Entry 8TKM (X-ray diffraction, 2.80 A resolution); this record covers chains A and D of the 4 polymer chains in the assembly.

Chain A:
Protein: Nuclear factor NF-kappa-B p50 subunit
Organism: Mus musculus
UniProtKB: P25799 (NFKB1_MOUSE); residues 39-350 here = UniProt positions 39-350
Chain sequence (312 residues; numbered 39 to 350; the number before each row is that of its first residue):
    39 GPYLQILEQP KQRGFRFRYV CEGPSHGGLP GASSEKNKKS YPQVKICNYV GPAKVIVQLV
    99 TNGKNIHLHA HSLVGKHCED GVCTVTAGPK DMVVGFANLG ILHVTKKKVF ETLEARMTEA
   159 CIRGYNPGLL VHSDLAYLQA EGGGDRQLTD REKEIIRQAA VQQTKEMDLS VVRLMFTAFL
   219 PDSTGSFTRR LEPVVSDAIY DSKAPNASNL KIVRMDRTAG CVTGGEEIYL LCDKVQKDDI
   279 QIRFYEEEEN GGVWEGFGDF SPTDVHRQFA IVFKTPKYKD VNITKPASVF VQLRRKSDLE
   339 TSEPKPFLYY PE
Swiss-Prot annotation at these positions:
  - modified residue: Cys-59 (S-nitrosocysteine), Ser-335 (Phosphoserine)
  - lipidation: Cys-59 (S-(15-deoxy-Delta12,14-prostaglandin J2-9-yl)cysteine)
  - cross-link: Lys-323 (Glycyl lysine isopeptide (Lys-Gly) (interchain with G-Cter in SUMO2))
What the authors report for this chain:
  - binding site for 17-mer kappaB DNA: Arg-54, Arg-56, Tyr-57, Glu-60, His-64, Lys-241, Gln-274
  - binding site for 17-mer kappaB DNA (chain D): Glu-60, Lys-241

Chain D:
Molecule: 17-mer kappaB DNA
Sequence (17 nucleotides; row label = number of the first residue in the row):
     1 CATGGGAAAA TCCCACA

Chain A / chain D interface:
Contacting residue pairs (25; chain A residue first):
  Arg-54(A) with DT11(D), base contact; DC12(D), base contact
  Tyr-57(A) with DA9(D), sugar contact; DA10(D), hydrogen bond to the phosphate; DT11(D), base contact
  Cys-59(A) with DT11(D), hydrogen bond to the phosphate; DC12(D), phosphate contact
  Glu-60(A) with DT11(D), base contact; DC12(D), hydrogen bond to the base
  His-64(A) with DC13(D), base contact
  His-141(A) with DA10(D), phosphate contact
  Thr-143(A) with DA10(D), phosphate contact; DT11(D), phosphate contact
  Lys-144(A) with DA9(D), phosphate contact; DA10(D), hydrogen bond to the phosphate
  Lys-241(A) with DA10(D), hydrogen bond to the base
  Pro-243(A) with DA8(D), phosphate contact; DA9(D), phosphate contact
  Gln-274(A) with DA8(D), hydrogen bond to the phosphate
  Lys-275(A) with DG6(D), hydrogen bond to the phosphate; DA7(D), salt bridge to the phosphate
  Arg-305(A) with DG6(D), salt bridge to the phosphate; DA7(D), salt bridge to the phosphate
  Gln-306(A) with DA7(D), sugar contact; DA8(D), hydrogen bond to the phosphate
Other interface residues (no listed pair), chain A (18 interface residues in all): Arg-56, Val-142, Lys-145, Lys-272

In short:
Chain A and chain D form an interface of 18 and 8 residues respectively, with 8 hydrogen bonds and 3 salt
bridges. Among the polar pairs are Glu-60(A)/DC12(D), Lys-241(A)/DA10(D) and Tyr-57(A)/DA10(D). The paper
reports a binding site for 17-mer kappaB DNA at Arg-54(A), Arg-56(A) and Tyr-57(A) among others; a binding
site for 17-mer kappaB DNA (chain D) at Glu-60(A) and Lys-241(A).
Here chain A is Nuclear factor NF-kappa-B p50 subunit (Mus musculus) and chain D is a 17-mer kappaB DNA. Entry
8TKM (Murine NF-kappaB p50 Rel Homology Region homodimer in complex with 17-mer kappaB DNA from human
interleukin-6 ...) was determined by X-ray diffraction, deposited together with 8TKL and 8TKN.
